Entry 4DPK (X-ray diffraction, 2.05 A resolution); this record covers chains B and C of the 4 polymer chains in the assembly.

[Chain B (and C)]
Name: Malonyl-CoA/succinyl-CoA reductase
Source organism: Sulfolobus tokodaii
Notes: EC 1.2.1.75, 1.2.1.76; chain C of this document is another copy of the same molecule, construct and numbering; everything in this record applies to it too
UniProtKB: Q96YK1 (Q96YK1_SULTO); residues 1-359 here = UniProt positions 1-359
Chain sequence (359 residues; numbered 1 to 359; the number before each row is that of its first residue):
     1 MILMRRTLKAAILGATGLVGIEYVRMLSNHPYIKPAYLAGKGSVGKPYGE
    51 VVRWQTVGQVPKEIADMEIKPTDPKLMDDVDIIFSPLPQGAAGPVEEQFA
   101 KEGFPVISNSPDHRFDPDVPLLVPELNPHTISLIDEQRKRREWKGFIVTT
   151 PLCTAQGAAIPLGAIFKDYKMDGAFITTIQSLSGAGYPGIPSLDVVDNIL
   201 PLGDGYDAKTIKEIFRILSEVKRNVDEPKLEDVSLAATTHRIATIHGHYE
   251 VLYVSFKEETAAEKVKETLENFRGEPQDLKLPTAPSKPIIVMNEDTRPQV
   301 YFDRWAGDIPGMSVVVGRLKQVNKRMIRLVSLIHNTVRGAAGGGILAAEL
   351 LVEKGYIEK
Not modelled in the structure: 1-5
Swiss-Prot annotation at these positions:
  - active site: Cys-153 (Acyl-thioester intermediate), His-248 (Proton acceptor)
  - binding site (NADP(+)): Thr-16 to Val-19, Ser-183, Gly-184, Asn-335, Thr-336
What the authors report for this chain:
  - catalytic residues: Cys-153, His-248
  - binding site for phosphate ion: Gln-180, Arg-241, His-248 (proposed by the authors, not directly observed)
  - specificity-determining residues: Leu-152, Tyr-206, Arg-241 (proposed by the authors, not directly observed)
  - catalytic residues: Arg-114, Thr-154, Lys-209 (proposed by the authors, not directly observed)

[Interface between chain B and chain C]
Pairs across the interface (36; chain B residue first):
  Leu-18(B) / Leu-193(C)  hydrophobic
  Arg-53(B) / Leu-193(C)  hydrogen bond (side chain-backbone)
  Arg-53(B) / Asp-194(C)  salt bridge
  Gln-55(B) / Leu-193(C)
  Leu-182(B) / Ser-192(C)
  Leu-182(B) / Leu-193(C)  hydrophobic
  Leu-182(B) / Val-196(C)  hydrophobic
  Gly-186(B) / Leu-193(C)
  Tyr-187(B) / Pro-191(C)  hydrophobic
  Tyr-187(B) / Asp-194(C)  hydrogen bond
  Pro-188(B) / Pro-191(C)
  Ile-190(B) / Pro-191(C)
  Ile-190(B) / Ser-192(C)  hydrogen bond (backbone-side chain)
  Pro-191(B) / Tyr-187(C)
  Pro-191(B) / Pro-188(C)
  Pro-191(B) / Ile-190(C)
  Pro-191(B) / Ser-192(C)
  Ser-192(B) / Leu-182(C)
  Ser-192(B) / Ile-190(C)  hydrogen bond (backbone-backbone)
  Ser-192(B) / Pro-191(C)
  Ser-192(B) / Ser-192(C)
  Ser-192(B) / Val-195(C)
  Leu-193(B) / Leu-18(C)  hydrophobic
  Leu-193(B) / Arg-53(C)  hydrogen bond (backbone-side chain)
  Leu-193(B) / Gln-55(C)
  Leu-193(B) / Leu-182(C)  hydrophobic
  Leu-193(B) / Gly-186(C)
  Asp-194(B) / Arg-53(C)  salt bridge
  Asp-194(B) / Tyr-187(C)  hydrogen bond
  Val-195(B) / Ser-192(C)
  Val-196(B) / Leu-182(C)  hydrophobic
  Val-196(B) / Ala-243(C)
  Val-196(B) / Ile-245(C)  hydrophobic
  Ala-243(B) / Val-196(C)
  Ile-245(B) / Leu-193(C)  hydrophobic
  Ile-245(B) / Val-196(C)
Other interface residues (no listed pair), chain B (18 interface residues in all): Ser-183, Asp-197
Other interface residues (no listed pair), chain C (18 interface residues in all): Ser-183, Asp-197

[Summary]
Chain B and chain C each contribute 18 residues to their interface, with 6 hydrogen bonds and 2 salt bridges.
Polar contacts include Arg-53(B)/Asp-194(C), Arg-53(B)/Leu-193(C) and Tyr-187(B)/Asp-194(C). From the paper:
catalytic residues Cys-153(B), His-248(B) and Arg-114(B) among others; a binding site for phosphate ion at
Gln-180(B), Arg-241(B) and His-248(B).
Both chains are Malonyl-CoA/succinyl-CoA reductase (Sulfolobus tokodaii). Entry 4DPK (Structure of
malonyl-coenzyme A reductase from crenarchaeota) was determined by X-ray diffraction, deposited together with
4DPL and 4DPM.
